Entry 8V48 (electron microscopy, 3.68 A resolution); this record covers chains A and B of the 9 polymer chains in the assembly.

[Chain A (and B)]
Molecule: AriA antitoxin
From: Escherichia coli B185
Notes: chain B of this document is another copy of the same molecule, construct and numbering; everything in this record applies to it too
Reference sequence: D6IC77 (D6IC77_ECOLX); numbering as in UniProt (aligned over 2-464)
Sequence (464 residues; row label = number of the first residue in the row):
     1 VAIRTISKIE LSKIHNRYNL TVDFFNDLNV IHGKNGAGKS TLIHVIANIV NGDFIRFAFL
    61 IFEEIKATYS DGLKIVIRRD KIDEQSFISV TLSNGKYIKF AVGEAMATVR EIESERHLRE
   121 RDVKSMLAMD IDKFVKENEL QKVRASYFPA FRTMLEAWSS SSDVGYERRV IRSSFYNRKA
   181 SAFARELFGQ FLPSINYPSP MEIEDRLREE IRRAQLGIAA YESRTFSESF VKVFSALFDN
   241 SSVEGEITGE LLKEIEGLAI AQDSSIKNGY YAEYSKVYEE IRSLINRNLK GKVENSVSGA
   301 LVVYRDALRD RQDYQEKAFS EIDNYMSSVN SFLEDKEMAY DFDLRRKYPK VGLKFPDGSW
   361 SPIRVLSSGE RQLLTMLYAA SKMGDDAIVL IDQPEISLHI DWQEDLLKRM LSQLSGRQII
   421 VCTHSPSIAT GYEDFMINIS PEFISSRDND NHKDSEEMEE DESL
Not modelled in the structure: 1-2, 115-122, 163-171, 239-247, 289-294, 447-464 (chain B: 1-2, 113-125, 162-173, 241-248, 289-292, 343-347, 445-464)
Differences from the reference sequence: expression tag (1); engineered mutation Gln393 (Glu in D6IC77)
Ligand contacts: ATP (adenosine-5'-triphosphate): His15, Arg17, Tyr18, Lys34, Asn35, Gly36, Ala37, Gly38, Lys39, Ser40, Thr41, Gln393, His424
What the authors report for this chain:
  - mutagenesis - K39I, D392A: decreased catalytic activity

[Chain A / chain B interface]
Pairs across the interface - 47 pairs, chain A then chain B:
  Arg17(A) - Phe355(B)
  Arg17(A) - Ser359(B)  hydrogen bond
  Arg17(A) - Ser361(B)
  Gly33(A) - His399(B)
  Lys34(A) - Glu334(B)  salt bridge
  Asn35(A) - Gly369(B)
  Asn35(A) - Glu370(B)
  Asn35(A) - Ser397(B)  hydrogen bond (side chain-backbone)
  Asn35(A) - Leu398(B)
  Asn35(A) - His399(B)  hydrogen bond (side chain-backbone)
  Asn35(A) - Trp402(B)
  Gly36(A) - Ser367(B)
  Phe151(A) - Met154(B)
  Met154(A) - Phe151(B)  hydrophobic
  Met154(A) - Met154(B)  hydrophobic
  Met154(A) - Leu155(B)  hydrophobic
  Met154(A) - Phe183(B)  hydrophobic
  Met154(A) - Leu187(B)  hydrophobic
  Met154(A) - Phe188(B)  hydrophobic
  Leu155(A) - Met154(B)
  Ala157(A) - Phe188(B)  hydrophobic
  Trp158(A) - Phe183(B)
  Ser161(A) - Leu187(B)
  Phe183(A) - Trp158(B)
  Leu187(A) - Met154(B)  hydrophobic
  Leu187(A) - Ala157(B)
  Leu187(A) - Trp158(B)  hydrophobic
  Leu187(A) - Ser161(B)
  Phe188(A) - Met154(B)  hydrophobic
  Phe188(A) - Ala157(B)  hydrophobic
  Glu334(A) - Lys34(B)  salt bridge
  Gln393(A) - Ser397(B)  hydrogen bond
  Ser397(A) - Asn35(B)
  Ser397(A) - Gln393(B)
  Leu398(A) - Asn35(B)
  Leu398(A) - His424(B)
  His399(A) - Gly33(B)  hydrogen bond (side chain-backbone)
  His399(A) - Lys34(B)
  His399(A) - Asn35(B)
  His399(A) - His424(B)
  Ile400(A) - His424(B)
  Ile400(A) - Pro426(B)
  Trp402(A) - Asn35(B)
  His424(A) - Ser397(B)
  His424(A) - Leu398(B)
  His424(A) - His399(B)
  His424(A) - Ile400(B)
Interface residues without a listed pair, chain A (28 interface residues in all): Glu186, Ile396, Pro426, Phe443, Ser445, Ser446
Interface residues without a listed pair, chain B (31 interface residues in all): Thr153, Glu186, Asp357, Ile396

[Summary]
28 residues of chain A and 31 residues of chain B are in contact, with 5 hydrogen bonds and 2 salt bridges.
Polar contacts include Lys34(A)-Glu334(B), Arg17(A)-Ser359(B) and Asn35(A)-Ser397(B). Bound to chain A: ATP.
The paper reports that K39I and D392A of chain A reduce catalytic activity.
Chain A and chain B are both AriA antitoxin (Escherichia coli B185); the structure, CryoEM structure of
AriA-AriB complex (Form III), was determined by electron microscopy (same publication as 8V45, 8V46, 8V47 and
8V49).
